2BOV - chains A and B; structure by X-ray diffraction, 2.66 A resolution.

# Chain A
Molecule: Ras-related protein ral-A
Organism: Homo sapiens
UniProtKB: P11233 (RALA_HUMAN); residues 1-206 here = UniProt positions 1-206
Amino-acid sequence (206 residues; each row starts with the number of its first residue):
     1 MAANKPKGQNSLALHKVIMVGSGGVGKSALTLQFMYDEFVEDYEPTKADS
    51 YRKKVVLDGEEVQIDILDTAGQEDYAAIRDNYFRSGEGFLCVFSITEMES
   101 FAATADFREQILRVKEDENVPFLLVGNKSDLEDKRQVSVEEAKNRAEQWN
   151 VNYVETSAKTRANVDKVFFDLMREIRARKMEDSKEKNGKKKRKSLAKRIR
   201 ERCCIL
Not modelled in the structure: 1-10, 185-206
Swiss-Prot annotation at these positions:
  - motif: Y43 to Y51 (Effector region)
  - binding site (GTP): G24 to A29, V40 to T46, N127 to D130
  - modified residue: S194 (Phosphoserine), C203 (Cysteine methyl ester)
  - lipidation: C203 (S-geranylgeranyl cysteine)
  - glycosylation: T46 (Microbial infection: O-linked (Glc) threonine)
  - natural variant: V25 (V25L: In HINCONS; V25M: In HINCONS), K128 (K128R: In HINCONS), D130 (D130G: In HINCONS), S157 (S157A: In HINCONS), A158 (deletion: In HINCONS; uncertain significance), R176 to L206 (deletion: In HINCONS; uncertain significance)
  - mutagenesis: M1 to S11 (Impaired cytokinesis, as shown by increased number of binucleate cells. Impaired cytokinesis; when associated with L-72), G23 (G23V: Impaired cytokinesis, as shown by increased number of binucleate cells. No effect on interaction with EXOC2 and EXOC8. No effect on cytokinesis; when associated with R-38 or W-48 ...), E38 (E38R: Impaired cytokinesis, as shown by increased number of binucleate cells. No effect on cytokinesis; when associated with V-23. Decreased interaction with EXOC2 and EXOC8; when associated with V-23), T46 (T46A: Abolished monoglucosylation by P.sordellii toxin TcsL), K47 (K47E: Strongly reduces interaction with EXOC8; K47I: No effect on interaction with EXOC8), A48 (A48W: Impaired cytokinesis, as shown by increased number of binucleate cells. No effect on cytokinesis; when associated with V-23. Decreased interaction with EXOC2 and EXOC8 ...), D49 (D49E: No effect on cytokinesis; when associated with L-72; D49N: No effect on cytokinesis. Impaired cytokinesis, as shown by increased number of binucleate cells; when associated with L-72), S50 (S50W: Strongly reduces interaction with EXOC8), R52 (R52A: Strongly reduces interaction with EXOC8; R52W: No effect on interaction with EXOC8), Q72 (Q72L: Impaired cytokinesis, as shown by increased number of binucleate cells. Impaired cytokinesis; when associated with N-49 or 1-M--S-11. No effect on cytokinesis; when associated with E-49), N81 (N81A: No effect on interaction with EXOC8; N81R: Strongly reduces interaction with EXOC8), S194 (S194A: Decreased localization to mitochondrion. Loss of function in mitochondrial fission; S194D: Increased localization to mitochondrion), 2 further mutagenesis entries in UniProt
Bound ions: Mg2+: S28 (together with GDP)
Small-molecule neighbours: GDP (guanosine-5'-diphosphate): S22, G23, G24, V25, G26, K27, S28, A29, F39, V40, E41, D42, Y43, N127, K128, D130, L131, S157, A158, K159
From the paper describing this entry:
  - conformationally variable residues (loop rearrangement): V40 to A48, A70 to I78
  - binding site for GDP: K128, D130
  - Mg2+ coordination: S28
  - specificity-determining residues: K143 (by similarity / conservation)

# Chain B
Molecule: Mono-ADP-ribosyltransferase C3
Organism: Clostridium botulinum
Notes: EC 2.4.2.-
UniProtKB: P15879 (ARC3_CBDP); residues 1001-1251 here correspond to UniProt positions 1-251 (UniProt number = residue number - 1000)
Amino-acid sequence (251 residues; numbered 1001 to 1251; the number before each row is that of its first residue):
  1001 MKGLRKSILCLVLSAGVIAPVTSGMIQSPQKCYAYSINQKAYSNTYQEFT
  1051 NIDQAKAWGNAQYKKYGLSKSEKEAIVSYTKSASEINGKLRQNKGVINGF
  1101 PSNLIKQVELLDKSFNKMKTPENIMLFRGDDPAYLGTEFQNTLLNSNGTI
  1151 NKTAFEKAKAKFLNKDRLEYGYISTSLMNVSQFAGRPIITKFKVAKGSKA
  1201 GYIDPISAFAGQLEMLLPRHSTYHIDDMRLSSDGKQIIITATMMGTAINP
  1251 K
Not modelled in the structure: 1001-1043
Swiss-Prot annotation at these positions:
  - active site: R1128, S1174, E1214
  - binding site (NAD(+)): T1080, N1087, R1091, R1128 to D1131, R1167 to E1169, F1183 to R1186, Q1212 to E1214
  - site: E1214 (Transition state stabilizer)
From the paper describing this entry:
  - catalytic residues: E1214
  - catalytic residues: Q1212 (citing earlier work)
  - conformationally variable residues (loop rearrangement, side-chain flip): I1206 to G1211, S1207 to E1214, S1232 to Q1236
  - mutagenesis - F1209A: unchanged binding to Ras-related protein ral-A (chain A) (citing earlier work)

# Chain A / chain B interface
Residue-residue contacts (14):
  E132(A) - K1081(B)
  R135(A) - K1081(B)
  V139(A) - V1077(B)  hydrophobic
  V139(A) - I1206(B)
  E140(A) - Y1063(B)  hydrogen bond
  E140(A) - K1073(B)  salt bridge
  E140(A) - P1205(B)
  E140(A) - I1206(B)
  K143(A) - D1204(B)  salt bridge
  K143(A) - P1205(B)
  K143(A) - S1207(B)  hydrogen bond (side chain-backbone)
  K143(A) - F1209(B)
  E147(A) - K1056(B)  salt bridge
  E155(A) - K1081(B)  salt bridge
Interface residues without a listed pair, chain A (8 interface residues in all): S129
Interface residues without a listed pair, chain B (11 interface residues in all): N1060
Interface features reported in the paper:
  - pairs named by the authors: S129(A)-K1081(B), E132(A)-K1081(B) (water-mediated contact), V139(A)-V1077(B), E140(A)-K1073(B), E140(A)-Y1063(B), E140(A)-P1205(B) (water-mediated contact), E140(A)-I1206(B), K143(A)-D1204(B) (hydrogen bond), K143(A)-S1207(B) (hydrogen bond), K143(A)-P1205(B), E147(A)-K1056(B), E155(A)-K1081(B)

# In short
Chain A and chain B form an interface of 8 and 11 residues respectively; the contacts include 2 hydrogen bonds
and 4 salt bridges. Among the polar pairs are E140(A)-K1073(B), K143(A)-D1204(B) and E147(A)-K1056(B). The
paper describes contacts between S129(A) and K1081(B), V139(A) and V1077(B) and E140(A) and K1073(B) among
others; water-mediated contacts between E132(A) and K1081(B) and E140(A) and P1205(B); hydrogen bonds between
K143(A) and D1204(B) and K143(A) and S1207(B). From the paper: catalytic residues E1214(B) and Q1212(B);
F1209A of chain B leaves binding to Ras-related protein ral-A (chain A) unchanged.
Here chain A is Ras-related protein ral-A (Homo sapiens) and chain B is Mono-ADP-ribosyltransferase C3
(Clostridium botulinum). Entry 2BOV (Molecular recognition of an ADP-ribosylating Clostridium botulinum C3
exoenzyme by RalA GTPase) was determined by X-ray diffraction.
